8WRE - chains A and L of the 3 polymer chains in the assembly; structure by electron microscopy, 2.90 A resolution.

Chain A:
Name: Synaptic vesicular amine transporter
Source organism: Homo sapiens
UniProtKB: Q05940 (VMAT2_HUMAN); numbering as in UniProt (aligned over 1-514)
Chain sequence (514 residues; numbered 1 to 514; the number before each row is that of its first residue):
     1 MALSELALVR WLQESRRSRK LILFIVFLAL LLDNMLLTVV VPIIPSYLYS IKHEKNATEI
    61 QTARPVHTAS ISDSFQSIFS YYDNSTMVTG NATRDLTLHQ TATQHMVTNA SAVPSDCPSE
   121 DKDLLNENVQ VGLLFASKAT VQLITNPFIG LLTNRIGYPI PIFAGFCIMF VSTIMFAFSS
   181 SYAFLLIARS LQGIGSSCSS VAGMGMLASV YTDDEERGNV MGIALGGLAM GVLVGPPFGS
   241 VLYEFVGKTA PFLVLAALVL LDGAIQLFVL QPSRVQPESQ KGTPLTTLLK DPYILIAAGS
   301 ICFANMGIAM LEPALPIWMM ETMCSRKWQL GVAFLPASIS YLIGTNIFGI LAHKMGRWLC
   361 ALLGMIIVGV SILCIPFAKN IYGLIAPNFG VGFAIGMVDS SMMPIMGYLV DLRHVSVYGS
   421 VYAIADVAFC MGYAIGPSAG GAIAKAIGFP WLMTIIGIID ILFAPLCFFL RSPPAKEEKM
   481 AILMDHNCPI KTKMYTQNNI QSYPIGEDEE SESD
Not modelled in the structure: 1-6, 47-124, 477-514
Swiss-Prot annotation at these positions:
  - binding site (serotonin): Leu228, Val232, Asn305, Ile308, Glu312, Phe334, Tyr341, Asp399, Tyr433
  - modified residue (Phosphoserine): Ser511, Ser513
  - glycosylation (N-linked (GlcNAc...) asparagine): Asn84, Asn91
Small-molecule neighbours: L-dopamine (LDP): Leu228, Val232, Asn305, Ile308, Glu312, Phe334, Ala337, Ser338, Tyr341, Ile395, Asp399, Phe429, Tyr433
Reported in the primary citation:
  - binding site for L-dopamine: Asn305, Glu312, Ser338, Tyr341, Asp399, Tyr433
  - contacts within the chain: Asn305-Asp399, Gln142-Asp426, Asn146-Asp426

Chain L:
Name: FabL
Source organism: Mus musculus
Chain sequence (220 residues; each row starts with the number of its first residue; numbers below 1 keep their minus sign (Ala-5 is residue -5)):
    -5 AQAAELDIVM TQSQKFMSTS VGDRVSITCK ASQNVGTDVS WYQQKPGKSP KPLIYWASNR
    55 FTGVPDRFTG SRSGTDFTLT ISNVQSEDLA DYFCEQYSSY PLTFGAGTKL ELKRADAAPT
   115 VSIFPPSSEQ LTSGGASVVC FLNNFYPKDI NVKWKIDGSE RQNGVLNSWT DQDSKDSTYS
   175 MSSTLTLTKD EYERHNSYTC EATHKTSTSP IVKSFNRNEC
Not modelled in the structure: -5 to 0, 214
Disulfide bonds: Cys23-Cys88, Cys134-Cys194

Chain A / chain L interface:
Contacting residue pairs (12):
  Arg16(A) with Tyr94(L), hydrogen bond; Leu96(L)
  Arg19(A) with Thr31(L), hydrogen bond (side chain-backbone); Asp32(L), salt bridge; Trp50(L)
  Val210(A) with Trp50(L)
  Thr212(A) with Asn53(L)
  Asp213(A) with Thr31(L); Arg66(L), salt bridge
  Glu215(A) with Arg66(L), salt bridge
  Glu216(A) with Gly30(L); Thr31(L), hydrogen bond
Also at the interface, not in a pair above, chain A (8 interface residues in all): Ser18
Also at the interface, not in a pair above, chain L (10 interface residues in all): Ser52, Tyr91

In short:
Chain A and chain L form an interface of 8 and 10 residues respectively, with 3 hydrogen bonds and 3 salt
bridges. Among the polar pairs are Arg19(A)-Asp32(L), Asp213(A)-Arg66(L) and Glu215(A)-Arg66(L). The paper
reports a binding site for L-dopamine at Asn305(A), Glu312(A) and Ser338(A) among others; contacts within the
chain involving Asp399(A), Asn305(A) and Asp426(A) among others.
Chain A is Synaptic vesicular amine transporter (Homo sapiens) and chain L is FabL (Mus musculus); the
structure, Human VMAT2 in complex with dopamine, was determined by electron microscopy (same publication as
8WRD and 8WVG).
